Entry 6T3M (X-ray diffraction, 1.38 A resolution); this record covers chains H and I of the 3 polymer chains in the assembly.

[Chain H]
Name: Prothrombin
From: Homo sapiens
Notes: EC 3.4.21.5
UniProtKB: P00734 (THRB_HUMAN); the construct lacks a stretch of the UniProt sequence and is renumbered around it, so the offset changes along the chain: 16-36 = UniProt 364-384; 37-60 = UniProt 386-409; 61-77 = UniProt 419-435; 78-97 = UniProt 437-456; 7 more segments
Sequence (259 residues; each row starts with the number of its first residue; note: 3 numbers in that range are skipped by the numbering (no residue carries them; nothing is unmodelled there); a row labelled like 60A-60I holds insertion residues (60A, then the next letters in order)):
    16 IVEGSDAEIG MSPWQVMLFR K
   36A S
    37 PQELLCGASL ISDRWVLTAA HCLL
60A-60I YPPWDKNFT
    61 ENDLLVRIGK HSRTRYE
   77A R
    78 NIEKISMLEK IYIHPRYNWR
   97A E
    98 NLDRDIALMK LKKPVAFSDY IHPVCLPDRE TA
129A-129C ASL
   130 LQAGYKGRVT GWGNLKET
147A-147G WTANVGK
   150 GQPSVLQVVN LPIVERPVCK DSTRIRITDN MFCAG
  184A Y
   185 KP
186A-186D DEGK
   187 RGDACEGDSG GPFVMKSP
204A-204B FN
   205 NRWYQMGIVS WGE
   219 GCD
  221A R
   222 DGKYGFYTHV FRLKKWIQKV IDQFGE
Disordered / not traced: 147A-147G, 247
UniProt features mapped onto this chain:
  - region: Ala183 to Val200 (High affinity receptor-binding region which is also known as the TP508 peptide)
  - active site (Charge relay system): His57, Asp102, Ser195
  - glycosylation: Asn60G (N-linked (GlcNAc...) (complex) asparagine)
Disulfide bonds: Cys42-Cys58, Cys168-Cys182, Cys191-Cys220
Glycans and other covalent adducts: N-acetylglucosamine (NAG) linked to Asn60G
Metal / ion sites: Na+ site 1: Lys169, Thr172, Phe204A; Na+ site 2: Arg221A, Lys224
Small-molecule neighbours:
  - MD8 ((2S)-1-[(2R)-2-azanyl-3-phenyl-propanoyl]-N-[(4-hydroxyphenyl)methyl]pyrrolidine-2-carboxamide), molecule 1: Ile47, Ser48, Leu123, Pro124, Val231, Phe232, Lys235, Ile238, Gln239, Ile242
  - MD8, molecule 2: His57, Tyr60A, Trp60D, Glu97A, Asn98, Leu99, Ile174, Asp189, Ala190, Cys191, Glu192, Ser195, Val213, Ser214, Trp215, Gly216, Glu217, Gly219, Gly226, Phe227

[Chain I]
Name: Hirudin variant-2
UniProtKB: P09945 (HIRV2_HIRME); residues 518-528 here correspond to UniProt positions 62-72 (UniProt number = residue number - 456)
Sequence (11 residues; row label = number of the first residue in the row):
   518 DFEEIPEEYL Q
Disordered / not traced: 528
Modified / non-standard residues: Tyr526 (O-sulfo-L-tyrosine; TYS)
UniProt features mapped onto this chain:
  - region: Asp518 to Gln528 (Interaction with fibrinogen-binding exosite of thrombin)
  - modified residue: Tyr526 (Sulfotyrosine)

[Chain H / chain I interface]
Contacting residue pairs (20; chain H residue first):
  Phe34(H) - Phe519(I)  hydrophobic
  Gln38(H) - Glu520(I)
  Gln38(H) - Glu521(I)
  Gln38(H) - Ile522(I)
  Leu40(H) - Phe519(I)
  Leu65(H) - Ile522(I)  hydrophobic
  Leu65(H) - Tyr526(I)
  Arg67(H) - Ile522(I)
  Arg73(H) - Phe519(I)
  Thr74(H) - Asp518(I)
  Thr74(H) - Phe519(I)
  Thr74(H) - Glu520(I)  hydrogen bond (backbone-backbone)
  Arg75(H) - Glu520(I)  salt bridge
  Tyr76(H) - Glu520(I)  hydrogen bond (backbone-side chain)
  Tyr76(H) - Glu521(I)
  Tyr76(H) - Pro523(I)
  Tyr76(H) - Tyr526(I)
  Glu80(H) - Tyr526(I)
  Lys81(H) - Tyr526(I)
  Ile82(H) - Tyr526(I)
Other interface residues (no listed pair), chain H (14 interface residues in all): Met32, Glu39

[Summary]
14 residues of chain H and 7 residues of chain I are in contact; the contacts include 2 hydrogen bonds and 1
salt bridge. Polar contacts include Arg75(H)-Glu520(I), Tyr76(H)-Glu520(I) and Thr74(H)-Glu520(I). Chain H
binds compound MD8. Covalently linked N-acetylglucosamine: at Asn60G(H).
Here chain H is Prothrombin (Homo sapiens) and chain I is Hirudin variant-2. Entry 6T3M (Thrombin in Complex
with a D-Phe-Pro-p-phenol derivative) was determined by X-ray diffraction.
